6EPK - chains A and B; structure by X-ray diffraction, 2.70 A resolution.

# Chain A
Name: Envelope protein E
From: Yellow fever virus
Notes: EC 3.4.21.91, 3.6.1.15, 3.6.4.13, 2.1.1.56, 2.1.1.57, 2.7.7.48
UniProt: Q6DV88 (POLG_YEFVA); residues 1-392 here correspond to UniProt positions 286-677 (UniProt number = residue number + 285)
Sequence (427 residues; each row starts with the number of its first residue):
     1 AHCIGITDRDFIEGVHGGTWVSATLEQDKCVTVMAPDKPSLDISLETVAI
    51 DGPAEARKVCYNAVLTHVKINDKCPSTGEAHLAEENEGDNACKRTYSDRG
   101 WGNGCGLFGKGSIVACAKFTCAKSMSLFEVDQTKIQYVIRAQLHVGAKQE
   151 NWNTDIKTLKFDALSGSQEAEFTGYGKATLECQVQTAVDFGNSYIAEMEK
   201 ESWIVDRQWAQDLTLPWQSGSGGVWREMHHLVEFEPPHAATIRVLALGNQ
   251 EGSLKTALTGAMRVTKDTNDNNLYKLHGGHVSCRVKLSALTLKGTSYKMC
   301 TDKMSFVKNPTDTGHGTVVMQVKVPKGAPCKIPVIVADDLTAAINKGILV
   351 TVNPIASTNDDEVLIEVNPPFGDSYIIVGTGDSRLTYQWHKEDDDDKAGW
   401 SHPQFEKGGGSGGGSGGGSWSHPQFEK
Not modelled in the structure: 408-427
Disulfide bonds: Cys-3/Cys-30, Cys-60/Cys-121, Cys-74/Cys-105, Cys-92/Cys-116, Cys-182/Cys-283, Cys-300/Cys-330
Sequence notes: expression tag (393-427)

# Chain B
Name: Precursor Membrane Protein
From: Yellow fever virus
Notes: EC 3.4.21.91, 3.6.1.15, 3.6.4.13, 2.1.1.56, 2.1.1.57, 2.7.7.48
UniProt: Q6DV88 (POLG_YEFVA); residues 501-589 here correspond to UniProt positions 122-210 (UniProt number = residue number - 379)
Sequence (89 residues; row label = number of the first residue in the row):
   501 VTLVRKNRWLLLNVTSEDLGKTFSVGTGNCTTNILEAKYWCPDSMEYNCP
   551 NLSPREEPDDIDCWCYGVENVRVAYGKCDSAGRSRRSRR
Not modelled in the structure: 581-589
Disulfide bonds: Cys-530/Cys-565, Cys-541/Cys-578, Cys-549/Cys-563
Covalently attached groups: N-acetylglucosamine (NAG) linked to Asn-513; glycan linked to Asn-529
What the authors report for this chain:
  - post-translational modification sites: Asn-513, Asn-529

# Interface between chain A and chain B
Residue-residue contacts (40):
  Thr-66(A) / Pro-542(B)
  His-67(A) / Pro-542(B)  hydrogen bond (backbone-backbone)
  His-67(A) / Ser-544(B)
  Val-68(A) / Ser-544(B)  hydrogen bond (backbone-backbone)
  Val-68(A) / Met-545(B)
  Val-68(A) / Glu-546(B)  hydrogen bond (backbone-backbone)
  Lys-69(A) / Glu-546(B)
  Ile-70(A) / Met-545(B)  hydrophobic
  Ile-70(A) / Glu-546(B)  hydrogen bond (backbone-backbone)
  Ile-70(A) / Tyr-547(B)
  Ile-70(A) / Asn-548(B)
  Ile-70(A) / Arg-572(B)  hydrogen bond (backbone-side chain)
  Asn-71(A) / Asn-548(B)  hydrogen bond
  Asp-72(A) / Asn-548(B)  hydrogen bond
  Gly-100(A) / Glu-556(B)
  Trp-101(A) / Ser-553(B)
  Trp-101(A) / Arg-555(B)
  Trp-101(A) / Glu-556(B)
  Gly-102(A) / Leu-552(B)
  Gly-102(A) / Glu-556(B)  hydrogen bond (backbone-side chain)
  Gly-102(A) / Glu-557(B)
  Gly-102(A) / Pro-558(B)
  Gly-102(A) / Asp-559(B)  hydrogen bond (backbone-backbone)
  Gly-102(A) / Ile-561(B)
  Asn-103(A) / Pro-550(B)
  Asn-103(A) / Leu-552(B)
  Asn-103(A) / Glu-556(B)  hydrogen bond (backbone-side chain)
  Asn-103(A) / Asp-559(B)  hydrogen bond (side chain-backbone)
  Gly-104(A) / Asn-551(B)
  Gly-104(A) / Leu-552(B)
  Gly-104(A) / Glu-556(B)  hydrogen bond (backbone-side chain)
  His-238(A) / Asp-560(B)  salt bridge
  Ala-239(A) / Asp-560(B)  hydrogen bond (backbone-side chain)
  Ala-239(A) / Ile-561(B)  hydrophobic
  Ala-240(A) / Tyr-547(B)
  Ala-240(A) / Asn-548(B)
  Thr-241(A) / Met-545(B)
  Thr-241(A) / Tyr-547(B)
  Ile-242(A) / Met-545(B)
  Arg-243(A) / Glu-536(B)  salt bridge
Interface residues without a listed pair, chain A (23 interface residues in all): Leu-65, Arg-99, Cys-105, Val-244, Leu-245
Interface residues without a listed pair, chain B (21 interface residues in all): Asp-543, Lys-577

# Overview
Chain A and chain B form an interface of 23 and 21 residues respectively, with 13 hydrogen bonds and 2 salt
bridges. Among the polar pairs are His-238(A)/Asp-560(B), Arg-243(A)/Glu-536(B) and Ile-70(A)/Arg-572(B).
N-acetylglucosamine is covalently linked to Asn-513(B). From the paper: modification sites Asn-513(B) and
Asn-529(B).
Here chain A is Envelope protein E and chain B is Precursor Membrane Protein, both from Yellow fever virus.
Entry 6EPK (Crystal structure of the precursor membrane protein-envelope protein heterodimer from the yellow
fever virus) was determined by X-ray diffraction, deposited together with 8OFN.
